PDB entry 2E5L | X-ray diffraction, 3.30 A resolution | chains A and C of the 23 polymer chains in the assembly

== Chain A ==
Molecule: 16S ribosomal RNA
Organism: Thermus thermophilus
Sequence (1520 nucleotides; numbered 1 to 1543 plus 19 insertion-coded residues; 42 numbers in that range are skipped by the numbering (no residue carries them; nothing is unmodelled there); the number before each row is that of its first residue; a row labelled like 190A-190L holds insertion residues (190A, then the next letters in order)):
     1 UUGUUGGAGAGUUUGAUCCUGGCUCAGGGUGAACGCUGGCGGCGUGCCUA
    51 AGACAUGCAAGUCGUGCGGG
    73 CCGCGGGGUUUU
    88 ACUCCG
    95 UGGUC
   101 AGCGGCGGACGGGUGAGUAACGCGUGGGU
  129A G
   130 ACCUACCCGGAAGAGGGGGACAACCCGGGGAAACUCGGGCUAAUCCCCCA
   180 UGUGGACCCGC
190A-190L CCCUUGGGGUGU
   191 GUCCAAAGGGCUUU
   216 GCCCGCUUCCGGAUGGGCCCGCGUCCCAUCAGCUAGUUGGUGGGGUAAUG
   266 GCCCACCAAGGCGACGACGGGUAGCCGGUCUGAGAGGAUGGCCGGCCACA
   316 GGGGCACUGAGACACGGGCCCCACUCCUACGGGAGGCAGCAGUUAGGAAU
   366 CUUCCGCAAUGGGCGCAAGCCUGACGGAGCGACGCCGCUUGGAGGAAGAA
   416 GCCCUUCGGGGUGUAAACUCCUGAA
   442 CCCGGGACGAAACCCCCGACGA
   474 GGGGACUGACGGUACCGGG
   494 GUAAUAGCGCCGGCCAACUCCGUGCCAGCAGCCGCGGUAAUACGGAGGGC
   544 GCGAGCGUUACCCGGAUUCACUGGGCGUAAAGGGCGUGUAGGCGGCCUGG
   594 GGCGUCCCAUGUGAAAGACCACGGCUCAACCGUGGGGGAGCGUGGGAUAC
   644 GCUCAGGCUAGACGGUGGGAGAGGGUGGUGGAAUUCCCGGAGUAGCGGUG
   694 AAAUGCGCAGAUACCGGGAGGAACGCCGAUGGCGAAGGCAGCCACCUGGU
   744 CCACCCGUGACGCUGAGGCGCGAAAGCGUGGGGAGCAAACCGGAUUAGAU
   794 ACCCGGGUAGUCCACGCCCUAAACGAUGCGCGCUAGGUCUCUGGGUCU
   848 CCUGGGGGCCGAAGCUAACGCGUUAAGCGCGCCGCCUGGGGAGUACGGCC
   898 GCAAGGCUGAAACUCAAAGGAAUUGACGGGGGCCCGCACAAGCGGUGGAG
   948 CAUGUGGUUUAAUUCGAAGCAACGCGAAGAACCUUACCAGGCCUUGACAU
   998 GCUAGG
 1003A G
  1004 AACCCGGGUGAAAGCCUGGGGUGCCCC
1030A-1030D GCGA
  1031 GGGGAGCCCUAGCACAGGUGCUGCAUGGCCGUCGUCAGCUCGUGCCGUGA
  1081 GGUGUUGGGUUAAGUCCCGCAACGAGCGCAACCCCCGCCGUUAGUUGCCA
  1131 GCGGUUCGGCCGGGCACUCUAACGGGACUGCCCGCGAAA
  1171 GCGGGAGGAAGGAGGGGACGACGUCUGGUCAGCAUGGCCCUUACGGCCUG
  1221 GGCGACACACGUGCUACAAUGCCCACUACAAAGCGAUGCCACCCGGCAAC
  1271 GGGGAGCUAAUCGCAAAAAGGUGGGCCCAGUUCGGAUUGGGGUCUGCAAC
  1321 CCGACCCCAUGAAGCCGGAAUCGCUAGUAAUCGCGGAUCAG
 1361A C
  1362 CAUGCCGCGGUGAAUACGUUCCCGGGCCUUGUACACACCGCCCGUCACGC
  1412 CAUGGGAGCGGGCUCUACCCGAAGUCGCCGGG
  1446 AGCCUACGGG
  1459 CAGGCGCCGAGGGUAGGGCCCGUGACUGGGGCGAAGUCGUAACAAGGUAG
  1509 CUGUACCGGAAGGUGCGGCUGGAUCACCUCCUUUC
Unresolved in the structure: 1-3
From the paper describing this entry:
  - binding site for the 6-nt RNA strand: U1537 to C1543
  - contacts within the chain: G1530-A1531 (pi stacking)

== Chain C ==
Name: 30S ribosomal protein S3
Organism: Thermus thermophilus
UniProtKB: P80372 (RS3_THET8); residues 2-239 here correspond to UniProt positions 1-238 (UniProt number = residue number - 1)
Sequence (238 residues; row label = number of the first residue in the row):
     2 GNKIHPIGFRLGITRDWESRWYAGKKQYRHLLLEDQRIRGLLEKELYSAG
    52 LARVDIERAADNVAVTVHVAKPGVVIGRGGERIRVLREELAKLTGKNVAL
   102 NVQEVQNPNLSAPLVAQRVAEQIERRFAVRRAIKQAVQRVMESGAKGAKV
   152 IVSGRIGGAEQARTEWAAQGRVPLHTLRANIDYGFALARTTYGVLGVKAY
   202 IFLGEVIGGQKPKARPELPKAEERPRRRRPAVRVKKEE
Unresolved in the structure: 208-239

== Chain A / chain C interface ==
Residue-residue contacts (63; chain A residue first):
  U420(A) - Arg127(C)  phosphate contact
  U421(A) - Arg127(C)  salt bridge to the phosphate
  A532(A) - Gly159(C)  hydrogen bond to the base
  A532(A) - Ala160(C)  base contact
  A532(A) - Glu161(C)  phosphate contact
  A1055(A) - Arg156(C)  hydrogen bond to the sugar
  A1055(A) - Glu161(C)  sugar contact
  A1055(A) - Tyr193(C)  base contact
  U1056(A) - Gln162(C)  phosphate contact
  U1056(A) - Ala163(C)  hydrogen bond to the phosphate
  U1056(A) - Val195(C)  hydrogen bond to the sugar
  G1057(A) - Ser154(C)  sugar contact
  G1057(A) - Phe186(C)  sugar contact
  G1057(A) - Leu188(C)  sugar contact
  G1057(A) - Val195(C)  sugar contact
  G1057(A) - Gly197(C)  phosphate contact
  G1058(A) - Ser154(C)  phosphate contact
  G1058(A) - Phe186(C)  sugar contact
  G1058(A) - Gly197(C)  phosphate contact
  G1058(A) - Lys199(C)  salt bridge to the phosphate
  C1059(A) - Lys199(C)  salt bridge to the phosphate
  C1060(A) - Gly2(C)  hydrogen bond to the base
  C1060(A) - Asn3(C)  phosphate contact
  G1061(A) - Gly2(C)  hydrogen bond to the base
  U1062(A) - Asn3(C)  base contact
  C1063(A) - Asn3(C)  base contact
  G1106(A) - Gly171(C)  phosphate contact
  G1106(A) - Arg172(C)  salt bridge to the phosphate
  C1107(A) - Arg172(C)  phosphate contact
  C1107(A) - Val173(C)  hydrogen bond to the phosphate
  C1107(A) - Pro174(C)  phosphate contact
  G1108(A) - Pro174(C)  phosphate contact
  G1108(A) - Leu175(C)  phosphate contact
  G1108(A) - His176(C)  salt bridge to the phosphate
  C1109(A) - His176(C)  phosphate contact
  A1111(A) - His176(C)  hydrogen bond to the base
  A1111(A) - Thr177(C)  hydrogen bond to the base
  C1112(A) - His176(C)  hydrogen bond to the base
  C1112(A) - Thr177(C)  base contact
  C1112(A) - Leu178(C)  hydrogen bond to the base
  C1112(A) - Arg179(C)  hydrogen bond to the sugar
  C1113(A) - Ile14(C)  sugar contact
  C1113(A) - Leu178(C)  sugar contact
  C1189(A) - Ile5(C)  sugar contact
  C1189(A) - His176(C)  sugar contact
  G1190(A) - Asn3(C)  phosphate contact
  G1190(A) - Lys4(C)  phosphate contact
  G1190(A) - Ile5(C)  hydrogen bond to the phosphate
  G1190(A) - His176(C)  sugar contact
  A1191(A) - Asn3(C)  phosphate contact
  A1191(A) - Lys4(C)  salt bridge to the phosphate
  C1192(A) - Trp167(C)  phosphate contact
  G1193(A) - Asn3(C)  base contact
  G1193(A) - Trp167(C)  phosphate contact
  U1196(A) - Gln162(C)  base contact
  U1205(A) - Arg190(C)  salt bridge to the phosphate
  U1205(A) - Val195(C)  sugar contact
  G1206(A) - Arg190(C)  salt bridge to the phosphate
  G1206(A) - Thr191(C)  sugar contact
  G1206(A) - Thr192(C)  hydrogen bond to the sugar
  G1206(A) - Tyr193(C)  sugar contact
  G1206(A) - Gly194(C)  hydrogen bond to the sugar
  A1256(A) - Lys27(C)  base contact
Interface residues without a listed pair, chain A (32 interface residues in all): G1064, A1110, A1188, U1257
Interface residues without a listed pair, chain C (40 interface residues in all): Phe10, Lys150, Gly155, Gly158, Tyr184, Leu196

== In short ==
32 residues of chain A and 40 residues of chain C are in contact; the contacts include 15 hydrogen bonds and 8
salt bridges. Among the polar pairs are A532(A)-Gly159(C), C1060(A)-Gly2(C) and G1061(A)-Gly2(C). From the
paper: a binding site for the 6-nt RNA strand at U1537(A); contacts within the chain involving G1530(A) and
A1531(A).
Chain A is 16S ribosomal RNA and chain C is 30S ribosomal protein S3, both from Thermus thermophilus; the
structure, A snapshot of the 30S ribosomal subunit capturing mRNA via the Shine- Dalgarno interaction, was
determined by X-ray diffraction.
